3I7U - chains B and C of the 4 polymer chains in the assembly; structure by X-ray diffraction, 1.80 A resolution.

Chain B (and C):
Molecule: AP4A hydrolase
Organism: Aquifex aeolicus
Notes: chain C of this document is another copy of the same molecule, construct and numbering; everything in this record applies to it too
UniProtKB: O66548 (O66548_AQUAE); residues 1-134 here = UniProt positions 1-134
Sequence (134 residues; row label = number of the first residue in the row):
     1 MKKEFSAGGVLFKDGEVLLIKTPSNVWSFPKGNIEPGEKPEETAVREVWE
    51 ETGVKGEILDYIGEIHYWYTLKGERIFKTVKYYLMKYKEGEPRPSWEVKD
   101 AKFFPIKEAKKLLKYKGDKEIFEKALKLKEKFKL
Not modelled in the structure: 134 (chain C: fully traced)

How chain B and chain C interact:
Contacting residue pairs (23):
  M1(B) - P23(C)  hydrogen bond (backbone-backbone)
  K2(B) - P23(C)
  P23(B) - K2(C)
  S24(B) - E74(C)
  V26(B) - E74(C)
  P36(B) - W96(C)
  Y67(B) - K72(C)
  Y69(B) - Y69(C)  hydrophobic
  Y69(B) - T70(C)
  Y69(B) - L71(C)  hydrophobic
  T70(B) - Y69(C)
  L71(B) - Y67(C)  hydrophobic
  L71(B) - Y69(C)  hydrophobic
  K72(B) - Y67(C)
  K72(B) - Y115(C)
  E74(B) - S24(C)  hydrogen bond
  E74(B) - V26(C)
  E74(B) - Y115(C)  hydrogen bond
  W96(B) - P36(C)  hydrophobic
  E97(B) - P36(C)
  K114(B) - E74(C)  salt bridge
  Y115(B) - K72(C)
  Y115(B) - E74(C)  hydrogen bond
Interface residues without a listed pair, chain B (18 interface residues in all): K31, N33
Interface residues without a listed pair, chain C (16 interface residues in all): M1, K31, E97

In short:
Chain B and chain C form an interface of 18 and 16 residues respectively; the contacts include 4 hydrogen
bonds and 1 salt bridge. Polar pairs include K114(B)-E74(C), E74(B)-S24(C) and E74(B)-Y115(C).
Both chains are AP4A hydrolase (Aquifex aeolicus). Entry 3I7U (Crystal structure of AP4A hydrolase (aq_158)
from Aquifex aeolicus VF5) was determined by X-ray diffraction, deposited together with 3I7V.
